Entry 8S1R (X-ray diffraction, 1.98 A resolution); this record covers chains AAA and EaE.

# Chain AAA
Molecule: SH3 and multiple ankyrin repeat domains protein 1
Organism: Homo sapiens
UniProtKB: Q9Y566 (SHAN1_HUMAN); residue numbers follow UniProt; this construct covers 654-762
Amino-acid sequence (112 residues; row label = number of the first residue in the row):
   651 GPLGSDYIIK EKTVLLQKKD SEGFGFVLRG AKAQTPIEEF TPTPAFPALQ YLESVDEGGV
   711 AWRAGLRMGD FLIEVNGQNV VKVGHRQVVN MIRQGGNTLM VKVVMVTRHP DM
Unresolved in the structure: 760-762
Construct notes: expression tag (651-653)
Small-molecule neighbours: acetyl group (ACE): Gly680, Ala681, Lys682
UniProt features mapped onto this chain:
  - modified residue: Ser671 (Phosphoserine)
Reported in the primary citation:
  - conformationally variable residues (loop rearrangement): Gln667 to Gly675, Gly680 to Gln700, Val705 to Gly709

# Chain EaE
Molecule: F-box only protein 41
UniProtKB: Q8TF61 (FBX41_HUMAN); residues 2-8 here correspond to UniProt positions 85-91 (UniProt number = residue number + 83)
Amino-acid sequence (9 residues; each row starts with the number of its first residue):
     1 EESTSFQGP
Construct notes: expression tag (1, 9)
Covalent attachments: acetyl group (ACE) linked to Glu1

# How chain AAA and chain EaE interact
Contacting residue pairs (34):
  Asp670(AAA) - Pro9(EaE)
  Ser671(AAA) - Pro9(EaE)
  Glu672(AAA) - Pro9(EaE)
  Gly673(AAA) - Phe6(EaE)
  Gly673(AAA) - Gln7(EaE)
  Gly673(AAA) - Gly8(EaE)
  Gly673(AAA) - Pro9(EaE)
  Phe674(AAA) - Phe6(EaE)  hydrogen bond (backbone-backbone)
  Gly675(AAA) - Phe6(EaE)  hydrogen bond (backbone-backbone)
  Phe676(AAA) - Ser5(EaE)
  Phe676(AAA) - Phe6(EaE)  hydrogen bond (backbone-backbone)
  Phe676(AAA) - Gln7(EaE)  hydrogen bond (backbone-backbone)
  Val677(AAA) - Thr4(EaE)
  Val677(AAA) - Gln7(EaE)
  Leu678(AAA) - Ser3(EaE)
  Leu678(AAA) - Thr4(EaE)  hydrogen bond (backbone-backbone)
  Arg679(AAA) - Glu1(EaE)  salt bridge
  Arg679(AAA) - Glu2(EaE)
  Arg679(AAA) - Ser3(EaE)  hydrogen bond
  Gly680(AAA) - Glu1(EaE)
  Gly680(AAA) - Glu2(EaE)  hydrogen bond (backbone-backbone)
  Ala681(AAA) - Glu1(EaE)
  Lys682(AAA) - Glu2(EaE)
  Tyr701(AAA) - Glu1(EaE)  hydrogen bond
  Glu703(AAA) - Ser3(EaE)  hydrogen bond
  Asp706(AAA) - Gln7(EaE)  hydrogen bond
  His735(AAA) - Glu2(EaE)  hydrogen bond (side chain-backbone)
  His735(AAA) - Ser3(EaE)
  His735(AAA) - Thr4(EaE)  hydrogen bond
  Arg736(AAA) - Glu2(EaE)  salt bridge
  Val739(AAA) - Thr4(EaE)
  Val739(AAA) - Phe6(EaE)  hydrophobic
  Ile742(AAA) - Phe6(EaE)  hydrophobic
  Arg743(AAA) - Thr4(EaE)
From the paper, about this interface:
  - pairs named by the authors: Phe674(AAA)-Phe6(EaE) (hydrogen bond), Gly675(AAA)-Phe6(EaE), Phe676(AAA)-Phe6(EaE) (hydrogen bond), Leu678(AAA)-Thr4(EaE) (hydrogen bond), Arg679(AAA)-Glu1(EaE) (hydrogen bond), Gly680(AAA)-Glu2(EaE), Tyr701(AAA)-Glu1(EaE) (hydrogen bond), Glu703(AAA)-Ser3(EaE) (hydrogen bond), Asp706(AAA)-Gln7(EaE), His735(AAA)-Thr4(EaE) (hydrogen bond), Arg736(AAA)-Glu2(EaE)

# Summary
21 residues of chain AAA and 9 residues of chain EaE are in contact; the contacts include 12 hydrogen bonds
and 2 salt bridges. Among the polar pairs are Arg679(AAA)-Glu1(EaE), Arg736(AAA)-Glu2(EaE) and
Arg679(AAA)-Ser3(EaE). The paper describes hydrogen bonds between Phe674(AAA) and Phe6(EaE), Phe676(AAA) and
Phe6(EaE) and Leu678(AAA) and Thr4(EaE) among others; contacts between Gly675(AAA) and Phe6(EaE), Gly680(AAA)
and Glu2(EaE) and Asp706(AAA) and Gln7(EaE) among others. The paper reports conformational variability at
Gln667(AAA), Gly680(AAA) and Val705(AAA).
Here chain AAA is SH3 and multiple ankyrin repeat domains protein 1 (Homo sapiens) and chain EaE is F-box only
protein 41. Entry 8S1R (Crystal structure of SHANK1 PDZ in complex with a SLiM internal ligand) was determined
by X-ray diffraction.
